PDB entry 6S3S | electron microscopy, 4.10 A resolution (low resolution: residue-level contacts below are approximate; hydrogen-bond / salt-bridge calls are withheld) | chains H and I of the 10 polymer chains in the assembly

== Chain H (and I) ==
Protein: Flagellar biosynthetic protein FliQ
From: Vibrio mimicus CAIM 602
Notes: chain I of this document is another copy of the same molecule, construct and numbering; everything in this record applies to it too
Reference sequence: A0A1D8S9F5 (A0A1D8S9F5_VIBMI); numbering as in UniProt (aligned over 1-89)
Sequence (89 residues; each row starts with the number of its first residue):
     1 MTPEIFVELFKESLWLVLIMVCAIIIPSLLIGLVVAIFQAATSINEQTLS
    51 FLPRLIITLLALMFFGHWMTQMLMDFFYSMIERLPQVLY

== Chain H / chain I interface ==
Residue-residue contacts (20):
  S43(H) with A40(I)
  N45(H) with Q47(I)
  E46(H) with G32(I); L33(I); A36(I); R54(I)
  T48(H) with R54(I)
  L52(H) with I25(I); I26(I); L29(I)
  L59(H) with L14(I); V17(I)
  L60(H) with L18(I)
  L62(H) with F10(I); L14(I)
  M63(H) with K11(I); L14(I); W15(I)
  G66(H) with V7(I)
  H67(H) with V7(I)
Interface residues without a listed pair, chain H (16 interface residues in all): I44, Q47, L49, L55, I56
Interface residues without a listed pair, chain I (20 interface residues in all): E4, V21, C22, S50

== In short ==
The interface between chain H and chain I involves 16 residues on one side and 20 on the other.
Chain H and chain I are both Flagellar biosynthetic protein FliQ (Vibrio mimicus CAIM 602); the structure,
Structure of the FliPQR complex from the flagellar type 3 secretion system of Vibrio mimicus, was determined
by electron microscopy together with 6S3L and 6S3R from the same study.
